PDB entry 3G6E | X-ray diffraction, 2.70 A resolution | chains 0 and A of the 31 polymer chains in the assembly

# Chain 0
Molecule: 23S ribosomal RNA
Source organism: Haloarcula marismortui
Sequence (2923 nucleotides; each row starts with the number of its first residue):
     1 GUUGGCUACUAUGCCAGCUGGUGGAUUGCUCGGCUCAGGCGCUGAUGAAG
    51 GACGUGCCAAGCUGCGAUAAGCUGUGGGGAGCCGCACGGAGGCGAAGAAC
   101 CACAGAUUUCCGAAUGAGAAUCUCUCUAACAAUUGCUUCGCGCAAUGAGG
   151 AACCCCGAGAACUGAAACAUCUCAGUAUCGGGAGGAACAGAAAACGCAAC
   201 GUGAUGUCGUUAGUAACCGCGAGUGAACGCGAUACAGCCCAAACCGAAGC
   251 CCUCACGGGCAAUGUGGUGUCAGGGCUACCUCUCAUCAGCCGACCGUCUU
   301 CACGAAGUCUCUUGGAAUAGAGCGUGAUACAGGGUGACAACCCCGUACUG
   351 AAGACCAGUACGCUGUGCGGUAGUGCCAGAGUAGCGGGGGUUGGAUAUCC
   401 CUCGCGAAUAACGCAGGCAUCGACUGCGAAGGCUAAACACAACCUGAGAC
   451 CGAUAGUGAACAAGUAGUGUGAACGAACGCUGCAAAGUACCCUCAGAAGG
   501 GAGGCGAAAUAGAGCAUGAAAUCAGUUGGCGAUCGAGCGACAGGGCAUAC
   551 AAGGUCCCUUGACGAAUGACCGAGACGCGAGUCUCCAGUAAGACUCACGG
   601 GAAGCCGAUGUUCUGUCGUACGUUUUGAAAAACGAGCCAGGGAGUGUGUC
   651 UGUAUGGCAAGUCUAACCGGAGUAUCCGGGGAGGCACAGGGAAACCGACA
   701 UGGCCGCAGGGCUUUGCCCGAGGGCCGCCGUCUUCAAGGGCGGGGAGCCA
   751 UGUGGACACGACCCGAAUCCGGACGAUCUACGCAUGGACAAGAUGAAGCG
   801 UGCCGAAAGGCACGUGGAAGUCUGUUAGAGUUGGUGUCCUACAAUACCCU
   851 CUCGUGAUCUAUGUGUAGGGGUGAAAGGCCCAUCGAGUCCGGCAACAGCU
   901 GGUUCCAAUCGAAACAUGUCGAAGCAUGACCUCCGCCGAGGUAGUCUGUG
   951 AGGUAGAGCGACCGAUUGGUGUGUCCGCCUCCGAGAGGAGUCGGCACACC
  1001 UGUCAAACUCCAAACUUACAGACGCUGUUUGACGCGGGGAUUCCGGUGCG
  1051 CGGGGUAAGCCUGUGUACCAGGAGGGGAACAACCCAGAGAUAGGUUAAGG
  1101 UCCCCAAGUGUGGAUUAAGUGUAAUCCUCUGAAGGUGGUCUCGAGCCCUA
  1151 GACAGCCGGGAGGUGAGCUUAGAAGCAGCUACCCUCUAAGAAAAGCGUAA
  1201 CAGCUUACCGGCCGAGGUUUGAGGCGCCCAAAAUGAUCGGGACUCAAAUC
  1251 CACCACCGAGACCUGUCCGUACCACUCAUACUGGUAAUCGAGUAGAUUGG
  1301 CGCUCUAAUUGGAUGGAAGCAGGGGCGAGAGCUCCUGUGGACCGAUUAGU
  1351 GACGAAAAUCCUGGCCAUAGUAGCAGCGAUAGUCGGGUGAGAACCCCGAC
  1401 GGCCUAAUGGAUAAGGGUUCCUCAGCACUGCUGAUCAGCUGAGGGUUAGC
  1451 CGGUCCUAAGUCUCACCGCAACUCGACUGAGACGAAAUGGGAAACAGGUU
  1501 AAUAUUCCUGUGCCAUCAUGCAGUGAAAGUUGACGCCCUGGGGUCGAUCA
  1551 CGCCGGGCAUUCGCCCGGUCGAACCGUCCAACUCCGUGGAAGCCGUAAUG
  1601 GCAGGAAGCGGACGAACGGCGGCAUAGGGAAACGUGAUUCAACCUGGGGC
  1651 CCAUGAAAAGACGAGCAUGAUGUCCGUACCGAGAACCGACACAGGUGUCC
  1701 AUGGCGGCGAAAGCCAAGGCCUGUCGGGAGCAACCAACGUUAGGGAAUUC
  1751 GGCAAGUUAGUCCCGUACCUUCGGAAGAAGGGAUGCCUGCUCCGGAACGG
  1801 AGCAGGUCGCAGUGACUCGGAAGCUCGGACUGUCUAGUAACAACAUAGGU
  1851 GACCGCAAAUCCGCAAGGACUCGUACGGUCACUGAAUCCUGCCCAGUGCA
  1901 GGUAUCUGAACACCUCGUACAAGAGGACGAAGGACCUGUCAACGGCGGGG
  1951 GUAACUAUGACCCUCUUAAGGUAGCGUAGUACCUUGCCGCAUCAGUAGCG
  2001 GCUUGCAUGAAUGGAUUAACCAGAGCUUCACUGUCCCAACGUUGGGCCCG
  2051 GUGAACUGUACAUUCCAGUGCGGAGUCUGGAGACACCCAGGGGGAAGCGA
  2101 AGACCCUAUGGAGCUUUACUGCAGGCUGUCGCUGAGACGUGGUCGCCGAU
  2151 GUGCAGCAUAGGUAGGAGUCGUUACAGAGGUACCCGCGCUAGCGGGCCAC
  2201 CCAGACAACAGUGAAAUACUACCCGUCGGUGACUGCGACUCUCACUCCGG
  2251 GAGGAGGACACCGAUAGCCGGGCAGUUUGACUGGGGCGGUACGCGCUCGA
  2301 AAAGAUAUCGAGCGCGCCCUAUGGUCAUCUCAGCCGGGACAGAGACCCGG
  2351 CGAAGAGUGCAAGAGCAAAAGAUGACUUGACAGUGUUCUUCCCAACGAGG
  2401 AACGCUGACGCGAAAGCGUGGUCUAGCGAACCAAUUAGCCUGCUUGAUGC
  2451 GGGCAAUUGAUGACAGAAAAGCUACCCUAGGGAUAACAGAGUCGUCACUC
  2501 GCAAGAGCACAUAUCGACCGAGUGGCUUGCUACCUCGAUGUCGGUUCCCU
  2551 CCAUCCUGCCCGUGCAGAAGCGGGCAAGGGUGAGGUUGUUCGCCUAUUAA
  2601 AGGAGGUCGUGAGCUGGGUUUAGACCGUCGUGAGACAGGUCGGCUGCUAU
  2651 CUACUGGGUGUGUAAUGGUGUCUGACAAGAACGACCGUAUAGUACGAGAG
  2701 GAACUACGGUUGGUGGCCACUGGUGUACCGGUUGUUCGAGAGAGCACGUG
  2751 CCGGGUAGCCACGCCACACGGGGUAAGAGCUGAACGCAUCUAAGCUCGAA
  2801 ACCCACUUGGAAAAGAGACACCGCCGAGGUCCCGCGUACAAGACGCGGUC
  2851 GAUAGACUCGGGGUGUGCGCGUCGAGGUAACGAGACGUUAAGCCCACGAG
  2901 CACUAACAGACCAAAGCCAUCAU
Not modelled in the structure: 1-9, 126-127, 715, 971-998, 1560, 1952-1963, 2137-2236, 2339-2343, 2665-2666, 2915-2923
Modified residues: 1MA (6-hydro-1-methyladenosine-5'-monophosphate) at position 628, OMU (o2'-methyluridine 5'-monophosphate) at position 2587, OMG (o2'-methylguanosine-5'-monophosphate) at position 2588, UR3 (3-methyluridine-5'-monophoshate) at position 2619, PSU (pseudouridine-5'-monophosphate) at position 2621
Ion coordination: Na+ site 1 near U12 (its only coordinating residue here); Mg2+ site 1 near G28 (its only coordinating residue here); Na+ site 2: C40, G41, C443; Na+ site 3: G56, G61; Sr2+ site 1 near A86 (its only coordinating residue here); Na+ site 4: U107, U108; Mg2+ site 2 near U115 (its only coordinating residue here); Na+ site 5: C130, U146; Na+ site 6: C141, G142; Sr2+ site 2: G147, A183 (shared with 1 residue of chain M); Mg2+ site 3: C162, U2276; K+ site 1: C162, U163, U172; 58 more Na+ sites not listed; 69 more Mg2+ sites not listed; 38 more Sr2+ sites not listed; 1 more K+ sites not listed
Residues lining bound ligands: Cephalotaxine (HMT; (3beta)-O~3~-[(2R)-2,6-dihydroxy-2-(2-methoxy-2-oxoethyl)-6-methylheptanoyl]cephalotaxine): G2099, A2100, G2102, A2486, C2487, A2488, U2535, A2538, U2539, G2540, U2541, U2620
What the authors report for this chain:
  - binding site for Cephalotaxine: C2487

# Chain A
Name: 50S ribosomal protein L2P
Source organism: Haloarcula marismortui
UniProtKB: P20276 (RL2_HALMA); residues 1-237 here correspond to UniProt positions 2-238 (UniProt number = residue number + 1)
Chain sequence (237 residues; row label = number of the first residue in the row):
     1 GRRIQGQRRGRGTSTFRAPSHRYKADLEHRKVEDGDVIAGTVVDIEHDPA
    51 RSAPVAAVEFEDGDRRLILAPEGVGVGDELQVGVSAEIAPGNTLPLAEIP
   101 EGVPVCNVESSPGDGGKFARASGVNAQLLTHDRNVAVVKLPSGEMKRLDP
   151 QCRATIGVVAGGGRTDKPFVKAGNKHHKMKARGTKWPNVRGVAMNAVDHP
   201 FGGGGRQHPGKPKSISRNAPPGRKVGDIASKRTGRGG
Ion coordination: Mg2+ site 1: Asn188 (shared with A1845(0), U1846(0), G1884(0) of chain 0); Mg2+ site 2: Ala196 (shared with U2115(0) of chain 0); Sr2+: Phe201, His208 (shared with A2633(0) of chain 0); Mg2+ site 3: Gln207 (shared with U1883(0), U2012(0), G2013(0) of chain 0)

# Chain 0 / chain A interface
Contacting residue pairs (265):
  C781(0) with Thr15(A), hydrogen bond to the sugar
  G782(0) with Ser14(A), hydrogen bond to the sugar; Thr15(A), hydrogen bond to the sugar
  C783(0) with Ser14(A), sugar contact; His21(A), hydrogen bond to the phosphate; Lys180(A), phosphate contact
  A784(0) with His21(A), salt bridge to the phosphate; Arg22(A), salt bridge to the phosphate
  G820(0) with Lys171(A), salt bridge to the phosphate; Ala172(A), hydrogen bond to the base; Gly173(A), hydrogen bond to the base
  A857(0) with Ala172(A), base contact; Gly173(A), phosphate contact; His176(A), sugar contact; His177(A), salt bridge to the phosphate; Trp186(A), base contact
  U866(0) with Arg11(A), hydrogen bond to the phosphate; Thr13(A), sugar contact
  A867(0) with Arg11(A), salt bridge to the phosphate
  G870(0) with Arg3(A), salt bridge to the phosphate
  G871(0) with Arg2(A), hydrogen bond to the base; Arg3(A), salt bridge to the phosphate; Arg8(A), salt bridge to the phosphate; Arg11(A), hydrogen bond to the phosphate
  U872(0) with Arg2(A), hydrogen bond to the base; Arg8(A), hydrogen bond to the base; Thr13(A), hydrogen bond to the phosphate; Phe16(A), phosphate contact
  G873(0) with Arg2(A), base contact; Arg8(A), hydrogen bond to the base; Thr15(A), phosphate contact; Lys185(A), salt bridge to the phosphate; Asp198(A), hydrogen bond to the base
  A874(0) with Lys185(A), salt bridge to the phosphate; Pro187(A), sugar contact; Val189(A), sugar contact
  A875(0) with Val189(A), sugar contact; Ala193(A), hydrogen bond to the sugar; Met194(A), base contact; Asp198(A), base contact
  G877(0) with Asn195(A), hydrogen bond to the sugar; Val197(A), base contact
  G878(0) with Arg2(A), hydrogen bond to the base
  C879(0) with Arg2(A), base contact
  A886(0) with Gly1(A), hydrogen bond to the base; Arg2(A), base contact
  G1460(0) with Arg17(A), salt bridge to the phosphate
  C1652(0) with Ser52(A), hydrogen bond to the phosphate; Arg164(A), hydrogen bond to the base; Thr165(A), base contact; Lys167(A), hydrogen bond to the base; Phe169(A), stacking on the base; Lys178(A), hydrogen bond to the base
  A1653(0) with His47(A), salt bridge to the phosphate; Ser52(A), hydrogen bond to the phosphate; His177(A), stacking on the base; Lys178(A), sugar contact
  U1654(0) with Arg22(A), salt bridge to the phosphate; Lys24(A), sugar contact; His47(A), stacking on the base; Pro49(A), phosphate contact; Ala181(A), phosphate contact
  A1843(0) with Gln207(A), phosphate contact
  C1844(0) with Val189(A), phosphate contact; Arg190(A), salt bridge to the phosphate; Ala193(A), sugar contact; Gln207(A), hydrogen bond to the phosphate
  A1845(0) with Pro187(A), phosphate contact; Asn188(A), phosphate contact; Val189(A), phosphate contact; Arg190(A), salt bridge to the phosphate
  U1846(0) with Ala172(A), hydrogen bond to the sugar; Trp186(A), sugar contact; Pro187(A), phosphate contact; Asn188(A), hydrogen bond to the phosphate
  A1847(0) with Phe169(A), hydrogen bond to the phosphate; Val170(A), hydrogen bond to the sugar; Lys175(A), salt bridge to the phosphate; Trp186(A), hydrogen bond to the phosphate
  G1848(0) with Pro168(A), phosphate contact; Phe169(A), hydrogen bond to the phosphate
  U1850(0) with Arg235(A), hydrogen bond to the phosphate
  G1851(0) with Gly226(A), base contact; Asp227(A), hydrogen bond to the base; Thr233(A), sugar contact; Gly234(A), sugar contact; Arg235(A), salt bridge to the phosphate
  A1852(0) with Asp227(A), sugar contact; Ile228(A), hydrogen bond to the sugar; Ser230(A), phosphate contact; Lys231(A), phosphate contact; Arg232(A), sugar contact
  C1853(0) with Arg217(A), hydrogen bond to the sugar; Ile228(A), sugar contact; Ala229(A), sugar contact; Ser230(A), phosphate contact; Lys231(A), salt bridge to the phosphate
  C1854(0) with Lys231(A), salt bridge to the phosphate
  G1855(0) with Phe118(A), base contact; Leu140(A), base contact; Pro141(A), base contact; Ser142(A), hydrogen bond to the base; Glu144(A), hydrogen bond to the sugar; Lys146(A), hydrogen bond to the phosphate
  C1856(0) with Ser110(A), phosphate contact; Lys117(A), sugar contact; Lys146(A), salt bridge to the phosphate
  A1857(0) with Ser110(A), hydrogen bond to the phosphate; Lys117(A), phosphate contact
  A1859(0) with Arg217(A), phosphate contact
  U1860(0) with Arg9(A), hydrogen bond to the base; Arg217(A), salt bridge to the phosphate; Lys224(A), salt bridge to the phosphate; Ile228(A), sugar contact
  C1861(0) with Gly6(A), hydrogen bond to the sugar; Gln7(A), hydrogen bond to the sugar; Gly10(A), hydrogen bond to the sugar; Pro221(A), phosphate contact; Lys224(A), salt bridge to the phosphate
  C1862(0) with Arg3(A), hydrogen bond to the phosphate; Gln7(A), hydrogen bond to the phosphate; Gly10(A), sugar contact; Arg11(A), sugar contact; Pro221(A), phosphate contact
  G1863(0) with Arg3(A), salt bridge to the phosphate
  G1868(0) with Gly10(A), hydrogen bond to the base
  A1869(0) with Arg9(A), base contact; Gly10(A), sugar contact; Gly12(A), sugar contact; Arg17(A), phosphate contact
  C1870(0) with Arg9(A), sugar contact; Phe16(A), sugar contact; Arg17(A), phosphate contact; Ala18(A), hydrogen bond to the phosphate; Gly183(A), phosphate contact
  U1871(0) with Ala18(A), sugar contact; Gly183(A), hydrogen bond to the phosphate
  C1872(0) with Ala18(A), phosphate contact; Ser20(A), hydrogen bond to the phosphate; Tyr23(A), sugar contact; Lys24(A), base contact; Ala25(A), hydrogen bond to the sugar; Asp26(A), hydrogen bond to the base; Ala50(A), sugar contact
  G1873(0) with Asp26(A), phosphate contact; Ala50(A), sugar contact; Arg51(A), phosphate contact; Arg120(A), salt bridge to the phosphate
  U1874(0) with Arg51(A), salt bridge to the phosphate; Lys117(A), hydrogen bond to the sugar; Phe118(A), sugar contact; Ala119(A), hydrogen bond to the sugar; Arg120(A), salt bridge to the phosphate; Ala121(A), phosphate contact
  A1875(0) with Ala119(A), hydrogen bond to the phosphate; Arg120(A), hydrogen bond to the phosphate; Ala121(A), hydrogen bond to the phosphate; Val124(A), phosphate contact; Pro141(A), sugar contact; Ser142(A), hydrogen bond to the sugar
  C1876(0) with Ala121(A), sugar contact; Ser122(A), hydrogen bond to the sugar; Gly123(A), hydrogen bond to the base; Val124(A), phosphate contact; Pro141(A), phosphate contact; Gly162(A), base contact; Gly163(A), hydrogen bond to the base; Arg164(A), hydrogen bond to the phosphate; Thr165(A), hydrogen bond to the sugar
  G1877(0) with Ala121(A), sugar contact; Arg164(A), salt bridge to the phosphate; Lys178(A), salt bridge to the phosphate
  G1878(0) with Arg182(A), salt bridge to the phosphate
  U1879(0) with Arg9(A), hydrogen bond to the phosphate; Gly183(A), phosphate contact; Thr184(A), hydrogen bond to the phosphate
  C1880(0) with Gly6(A), phosphate contact; Arg9(A), salt bridge to the phosphate; Val225(A), sugar contact; Gly226(A), hydrogen bond to the sugar; Ile228(A), sugar contact
  A1881(0) with His199(A), salt bridge to the phosphate; Phe201(A), phosphate contact; Lys213(A), sugar contact; Val225(A), phosphate contact; Gly226(A), sugar contact
  C1882(0) with Arg190(A), phosphate contact; Gly191(A), hydrogen bond to the phosphate; Val192(A), hydrogen bond to the phosphate; Phe201(A), phosphate contact; Lys213(A), sugar contact
  U1883(0) with Arg190(A), salt bridge to the phosphate
  G1884(0) with Arg190(A), base contact
  G1898(0) with Pro212(A), sugar contact; Ser214(A), hydrogen bond to the sugar
  C1899(0) with Ser214(A), sugar contact; Ile215(A), sugar contact; Ser216(A), sugar contact; Ala229(A), sugar contact; Ser230(A), hydrogen bond to the sugar
  A1900(0) with Ser216(A), phosphate contact; Arg217(A), hydrogen bond to the phosphate; Ala229(A), sugar contact; Ser230(A), sugar contact; Lys231(A), sugar contact
  G1938(0) with Lys231(A), hydrogen bond to the base
  U1939(0) with Arg232(A), sugar contact; Thr233(A), hydrogen bond to the sugar; Gly236(A), phosphate contact; Gly237(A), phosphate contact
  C1940(0) with Thr233(A), sugar contact; Gly234(A), phosphate contact; Gly236(A), phosphate contact
  A1941(0) with Gly234(A), sugar contact; Arg235(A), base contact; Gly236(A), phosphate contact
  A1942(0) with Pro212(A), base contact; Lys213(A), salt bridge to the phosphate; Asp227(A), sugar contact; Thr233(A), hydrogen bond to the sugar; Gly234(A), hydrogen bond to the phosphate
  C1943(0) with Pro209(A), sugar contact; Gly210(A), sugar contact; Lys211(A), sugar contact; Pro212(A), sugar contact
  G1944(0) with His208(A), salt bridge to the phosphate; Pro209(A), phosphate contact
  U2012(0) with Gln207(A), hydrogen bond to the sugar
  C2114(0) with Gly1(A), hydrogen bond to the phosphate; Ala196(A), phosphate contact; Val197(A), phosphate contact
  U2115(0) with Ala196(A), phosphate contact
  U2116(0) with Lys211(A), salt bridge to the phosphate
  A2123(0) with Pro220(A), base contact
  G2124(0) with Asn218(A), hydrogen bond to the base
  G2125(0) with Arg217(A), sugar contact; Asn218(A), hydrogen bond to the sugar
  C2126(0) with Asn218(A), sugar contact
  C2248(0) with Ser111(A), hydrogen bond to the sugar; Pro112(A), hydrogen bond to the sugar
  G2249(0) with Gly113(A), sugar contact
  G2250(0) with Lys31(A), salt bridge to the phosphate; Glu33(A), base contact
  A2255(0) with Asp149(A), sugar contact
  G2270(0) with Arg223(A), hydrogen bond to the phosphate
  G2271(0) with Arg223(A), salt bridge to the phosphate
  G2272(0) with Pro220(A), base contact; Pro221(A), sugar contact; Gly222(A), sugar contact; Arg223(A), salt bridge to the phosphate
  C2273(0) with Gly1(A), hydrogen bond to the phosphate
  C2625(0) with Gly205(A), phosphate contact; Gln207(A), hydrogen bond to the phosphate
  C2626(0) with Arg206(A), phosphate contact
  C2629(0) with Arg206(A), base contact
  G2630(0) with Arg206(A), hydrogen bond to the base; His208(A), hydrogen bond to the base
  U2631(0) with Gly210(A), sugar contact
  G2632(0) with His208(A), salt bridge to the phosphate; Gly210(A), sugar contact
  A2633(0) with Gly203(A), phosphate contact; Gly204(A), hydrogen bond to the phosphate
  G2634(0) with Gly203(A), phosphate contact; Gly204(A), hydrogen bond to the phosphate; Gly205(A), hydrogen bond to the base
Interface residues without a listed pair, chain 0 (105 interface residues in all): A819, U858, G865, A876, A1459, C1651, G1655, U2117, G2251, G2254, C2269, A2274, U2628
Interface residues without a listed pair, chain A (126 interface residues in all): Ile4, Gln5, Leu27, Asp114, Gly161, Asn174, Pro200, Gly202

# Overview
105 residues of chain 0 face 126 of chain A across their interface, with 87 hydrogen bonds, 40 salt bridges
and 3 aromatic stacking contacts. Polar pairs include G820(0)-Ala172(A), G820(0)-Gly173(A) and
G871(0)-Arg2(A). Ligands of chain 0: Cephalotaxine. C40(0), G41(0) and C443(0) coordinate Na+ site 2. From the
paper: a binding site for Cephalotaxine at C2487(0).
Chain 0 is 23S ribosomal RNA and chain A is 50S ribosomal protein L2P, both from Haloarcula marismortui; the
structure, Co-crystal structure of Homoharringtonine bound to the large ribosomal subunit, was determined by
X-ray diffraction together with 3G4S and 3G71 from the same study.
